Entry 8YBS (electron microscopy, 4.54 A resolution (low resolution: residue-level contacts below are approximate; hydrogen-bond / salt-bridge calls are withheld)); this record covers chains B and C of the 7 polymer chains in the assembly.

Chain B:
Protein: Spike glycoprotein
From: Severe acute respiratory syndrome coronavirus
Reference sequence: P0DTC2 (SPIKE_SARS2); numbering as in UniProt (aligned over 1-1273)
Amino-acid sequence (1273 residues; row label = number of the first residue in the row):
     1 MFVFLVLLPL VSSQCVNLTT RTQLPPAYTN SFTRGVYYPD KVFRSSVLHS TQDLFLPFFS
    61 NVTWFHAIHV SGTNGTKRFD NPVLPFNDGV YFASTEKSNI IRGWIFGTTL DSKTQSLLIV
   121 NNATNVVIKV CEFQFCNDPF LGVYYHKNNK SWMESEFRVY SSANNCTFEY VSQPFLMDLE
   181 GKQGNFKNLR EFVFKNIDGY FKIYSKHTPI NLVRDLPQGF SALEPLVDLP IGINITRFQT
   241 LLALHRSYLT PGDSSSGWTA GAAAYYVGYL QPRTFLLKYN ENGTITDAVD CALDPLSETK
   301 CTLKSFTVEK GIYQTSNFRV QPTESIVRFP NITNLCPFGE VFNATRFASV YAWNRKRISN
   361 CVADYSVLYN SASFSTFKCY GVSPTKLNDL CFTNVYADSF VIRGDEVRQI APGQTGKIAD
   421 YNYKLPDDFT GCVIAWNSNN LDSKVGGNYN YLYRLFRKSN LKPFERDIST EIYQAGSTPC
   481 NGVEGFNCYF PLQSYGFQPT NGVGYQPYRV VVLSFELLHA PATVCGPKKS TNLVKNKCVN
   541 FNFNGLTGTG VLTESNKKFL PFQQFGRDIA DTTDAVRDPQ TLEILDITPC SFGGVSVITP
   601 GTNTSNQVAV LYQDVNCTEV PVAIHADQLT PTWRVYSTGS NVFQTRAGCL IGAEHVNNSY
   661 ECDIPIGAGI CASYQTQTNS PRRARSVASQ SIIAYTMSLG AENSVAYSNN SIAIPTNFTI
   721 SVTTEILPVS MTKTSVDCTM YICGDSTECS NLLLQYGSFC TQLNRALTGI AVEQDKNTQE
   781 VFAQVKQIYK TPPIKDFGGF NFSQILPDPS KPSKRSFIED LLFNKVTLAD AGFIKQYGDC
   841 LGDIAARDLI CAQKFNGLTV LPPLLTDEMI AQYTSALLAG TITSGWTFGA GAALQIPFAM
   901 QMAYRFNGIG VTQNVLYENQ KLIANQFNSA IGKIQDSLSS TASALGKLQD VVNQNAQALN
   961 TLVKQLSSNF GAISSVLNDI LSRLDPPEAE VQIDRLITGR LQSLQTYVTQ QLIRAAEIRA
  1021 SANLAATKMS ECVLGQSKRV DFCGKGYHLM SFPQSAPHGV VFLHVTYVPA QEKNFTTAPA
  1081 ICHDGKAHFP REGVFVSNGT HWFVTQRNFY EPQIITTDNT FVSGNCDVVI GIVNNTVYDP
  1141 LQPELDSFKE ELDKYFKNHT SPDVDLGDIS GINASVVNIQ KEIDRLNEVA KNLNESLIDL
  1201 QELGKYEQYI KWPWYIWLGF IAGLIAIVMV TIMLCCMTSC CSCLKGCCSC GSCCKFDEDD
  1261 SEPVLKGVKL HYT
Not modelled in the structure: 1-25, 67-78, 142-152, 178-185, 247-260, 629-637, 677-690, 829-851, 1150-1273
Sequence notes: conflict Pro-986 (Lys in P0DTC2), Pro-987 (Val in P0DTC2)
Curated features (UniProtKB/Swiss-Prot):
  - region: Asn-280 to Cys-301 (Putative superantigen), Arg-403 to Asp-405 (Integrin-binding motif), Asn-448 to Phe-456 (Immunodominant HLA epitope recognized by the CD8+), Pro-681 to Ala-684 (Putative superantigen), Ser-816 to Tyr-837 (Fusion peptide 1), Lys-835 to Phe-855 (Fusion peptide 2), Asp-1163 to Glu-1202 (Heptad repeat 2)
  - motif: Met-1237 to Cys-1241 (Binding to host endocytosis trafficking protein SNX27), Asp-1257 to Glu-1262 (Diacidic ER export motif (host COPII)), Ser-1261 to Gly-1267 (Binding to host plasma membrane localising/FERM domain proteins), Lys-1269 to Thr-1273 (KxHxx, ER retrieval signal (COPI))
  - site (Cleavage): Arg-685, Ser-686, Arg-815, Ser-816
  - lipidation (S-palmitoyl cysteine): Cys-1235, Cys-1236, Cys-1240, Cys-1241, Cys-1243, Cys-1247, Cys-1248, Cys-1250, Cys-1253, Cys-1254
  - glycosylation: Asn-17 (N-linked (GlcNAc...) (complex) asparagine), Asn-61 (N-linked (GlcNAc...) (hybrid) asparagine), Asn-74 (N-linked (GlcNAc...) (complex) asparagine), Asn-122 (N-linked (GlcNAc...) (hybrid) asparagine), Asn-149 (N-linked (GlcNAc...) (complex) asparagine), Asn-165 (N-linked (GlcNAc...) (complex) asparagine), Asn-234 (N-linked (GlcNAc...) (high mannose) asparagine), Asn-282 (N-linked (GlcNAc...) (complex) asparagine), Thr-323 (O-linked (GalNAc) threonine), Ser-325 (O-linked (HexNAc...) serine), Asn-331 (N-linked (GlcNAc...) (complex) asparagine), Asn-343 (N-linked (GlcNAc...) (complex) asparagine), Asn-603 (N-linked (GlcNAc...) (hybrid) asparagine), Asn-616 (N-linked (GlcNAc...) (complex) asparagine), Asn-657 (N-linked (GlcNAc...) (complex) asparagine), Thr-676 (O-linked (GlcNAc...) threonine), Thr-678 (O-linked (GlcNAc...) threonine), Asn-709 (N-linked (GlcNAc...) (high mannose) asparagine), Asn-717 (N-linked (GlcNAc...) (hybrid) asparagine), Asn-801 (N-linked (GlcNAc...) (hybrid) asparagine) and 6 more in UniProt
  - natural variant: Leu-5 (L5F: In strain: Iota/B.1.526), Ser-13 (S13I: In strain: Epsilon/B.1.427/B.1.429), Leu-18 (L18F: In strain: Beta/B.1.351, Gamma/P.1 and 1 more), Thr-19 (T19I: In strain: Omicron/BQ.1.1, Omicron/XBB.1.5 and 1 more; T19R: In strain: Delta/B.1.617.2, Omicron/BA.2 and 4 more), Thr-20 (T20N: In strain: Gamma/P.1), Leu-24 to Ala-27 (sequence variant, change not given here; In strain: Omicron/BA.2, Omicron/BA.2.12.1 and 6 more), Pro-26 (P26S: In strain: Gamma/P.1), Gln-52 (Q52H: In strain: Omicron/EG.5.1), Ala-67 (A67V: In strain: Eta/B.1.525, Omicron/BA.1), His-69 to Val-70 (deletion: In strain: Alpha/B.1.1.7, Eta/B.1.525 and 5 more), Gly-75 (G75V: In strain: Lambda/C.37), Thr-76 (T76I: In strain: Lambda/C.37), 83 further natural variant entries in UniProt
  - mutagenesis: His-69 to Val-70 (Increased incorporation of cleaved spike into virions), Asn-121 (N121Q: Partial loss of biliverdin affinity), Arg-190 (R190K: Partial loss of biliverdin affinity), Asn-234 (N234Q: Increased resistance to neutralizing antibodies), Asn-331 (N331Q: Reduced viral infectivity), Asn-343 (N343Q: Reduced viral infectivity), Leu-452 (L452R: Increased resistance to neutralizing antibodies. Decreases HLA binding to NF9 epitope. Increased binding affinity to human ACE2), Tyr-453 (Y453F: Decreased HLA binding to NF9 epitope. Increased binding affinity to human ACE2), Ala-475 (A475V: Increased resistance to neutralizing antibodies), Val-483 (V483A: Increased resistance to neutralizing antibodies), Glu-484 (E484D: Increased replication in human TMEM106B overexpressing cells), Phe-490 (F490L: Increased resistance to neutralizing antibodies and human covalescent sera neutralization), 16 further mutagenesis entries in UniProt
Disulfide bonds: Cys-131/Cys-166, Cys-291/Cys-301, Cys-336/Cys-361, Cys-379/Cys-432, Cys-391/Cys-525, Cys-480/Cys-488, Cys-538/Cys-590, Cys-617/Cys-649, Cys-662/Cys-671, Cys-738/Cys-760, Cys-743/Cys-749, Cys-1032/Cys-1043, Cys-1082/Cys-1126
Covalent attachments: N-acetylglucosamine (NAG) linked to Asn-61, Asn-165, Asn-234, Asn-282, Asn-331, Asn-343, Asn-603, Asn-616, Asn-657, Asn-709, Asn-801, Asn-1074, Asn-1098
From the paper describing this entry:
  - conformationally variable residues (loop rearrangement): Asn-440 to Val-445, Pro-499, Thr-500

Chain C:
Protein: THSC20.HVTR4 (Fab4) - Heavy Chain
From: Homo sapiens
Amino-acid sequence (227 residues; row label = number of the first residue in the row):
     1 QVQLVESGGG VVQPGRSLRL SCAASGFTFS NYAIHWVRQA PGKGLEWVAV VSYDGSNKYY
    61 AESVKGRFTI SRDNSKNTLS LQMISLRPED TAVYYCASVA DTAMVPEWYF DLWGRGTLVT
   121 VSSASTKGPS VFPLAPSSKS TSGGTAALGC LVKDYFPEPV TVSWNSGALT SGVHTFPAVL
   181 QSSGLYSLSS VVTVPSSSLG TQTYICNVNH KPSNTKVDKR VEPKSCD
Not modelled in the structure: 225-227
Disulfide bonds: Cys-22/Cys-96, Cys-150/Cys-206

Interface between chain B and chain C:
Residue-residue contacts (24):
  Asn-440(B) / Met-104(C)
  Asn-440(B) / Val-105(C)
  Asn-440(B) / Pro-106(C)
  Leu-441(B) / Met-104(C)
  Ser-443(B) / Glu-107(C)
  Lys-444(B) / Ser-30(C)
  Lys-444(B) / Asn-31(C)
  Lys-444(B) / Tyr-53(C)
  Lys-444(B) / Glu-107(C)
  Val-445(B) / Ser-30(C)
  Val-445(B) / Asn-31(C)
  Val-445(B) / Tyr-32(C)
  Val-445(B) / Ala-33(C)
  Val-445(B) / Val-51(C)
  Val-445(B) / Ser-52(C)
  Val-445(B) / Tyr-53(C)
  Val-445(B) / Arg-72(C)
  Val-445(B) / Glu-107(C)
  Gly-446(B) / Asn-57(C)
  Gly-446(B) / Glu-107(C)
  Gly-447(B) / Tyr-53(C)
  Tyr-449(B) / Tyr-53(C)
  Asn-450(B) / Asn-31(C)
  Pro-499(B) / Trp-108(C)
Other interface residues (no listed pair), chain B (11 interface residues in all): Asn-439
Interface features reported in the paper:
  - epitope / paratope residues, chain B: Asn-439(B), Ser-443(B), Lys-444(B), Gly-446(B), Gly-447(B), Pro-499(B)

Overview:
11 residues of chain B face 14 of chain C across their interface. N-acetylglucosamine is covalently linked to
Asn-61(B), Asn-165(B), Asn-234(B), Asn-282(B), Asn-331(B) and Asn-343(B) and 7 more. From UniProt: 29
mutagenesis sites on chain B. The paper reports epitope/paratope residues Asn-439(B), Ser-443(B) and
Lys-444(B) among others; conformational variability at Asn-440(B), Pro-499(B) and Thr-500(B).
Chain B is Spike glycoprotein (Severe acute respiratory syndrome coronavirus) and chain C is THSC20.HVTR4
(Fab4) - Heavy Chain (Homo sapiens); the structure, State - I: Spike 2-up RBD with THSC20.HVTR04 (Fab4), was
determined by electron microscopy (same publication as 8YBY and 8YBZ).
